Entry 4JUO (X-ray diffraction, 6.53 A resolution (low resolution: residue-level contacts below are approximate; hydrogen-bond / salt-bridge calls are withheld)); this record covers chains C and F of the 6 polymer chains in the assembly.

# Chain C
Molecule: DNA topoisomerase 4 subunit B
From: Streptococcus pneumoniae serotype 4
Notes: EC 5.99.1.3; fragment: ParE
Reference sequence: Q59961 (PARE_STRPN); residues 1-647 here = UniProt positions 1-647
Chain sequence (670 residues; each row starts with the number of its first residue; numbers below 1 keep their minus sign (Met-22 is residue -22)):
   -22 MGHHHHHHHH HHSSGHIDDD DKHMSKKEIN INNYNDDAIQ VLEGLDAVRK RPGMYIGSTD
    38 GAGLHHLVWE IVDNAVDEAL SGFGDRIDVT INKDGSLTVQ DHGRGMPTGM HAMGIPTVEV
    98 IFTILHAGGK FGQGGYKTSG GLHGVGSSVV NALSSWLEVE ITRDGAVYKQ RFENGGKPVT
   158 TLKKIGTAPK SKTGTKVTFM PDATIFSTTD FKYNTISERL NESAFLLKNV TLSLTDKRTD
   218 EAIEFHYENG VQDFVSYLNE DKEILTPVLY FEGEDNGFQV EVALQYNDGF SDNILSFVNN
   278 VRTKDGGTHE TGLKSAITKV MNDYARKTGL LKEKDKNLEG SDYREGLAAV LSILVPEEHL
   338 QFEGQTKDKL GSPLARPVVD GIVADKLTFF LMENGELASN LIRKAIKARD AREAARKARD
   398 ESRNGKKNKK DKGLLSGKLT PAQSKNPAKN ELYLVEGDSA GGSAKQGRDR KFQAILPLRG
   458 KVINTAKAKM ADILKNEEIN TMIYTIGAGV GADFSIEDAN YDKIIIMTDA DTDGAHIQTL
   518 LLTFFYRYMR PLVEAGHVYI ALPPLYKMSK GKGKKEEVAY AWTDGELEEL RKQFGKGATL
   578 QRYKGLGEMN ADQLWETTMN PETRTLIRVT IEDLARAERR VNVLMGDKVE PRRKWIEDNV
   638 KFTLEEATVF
Disordered / not traced: -22 to 23, 59-61, 80-93, 109-118, 226-227, 312-315, 397-415, 539, 545-555, 570-576, 641-647
Differences from the reference sequence: expression tag (-22 to 0); conflict Asp217 (Asn in Q59961), Ile460 (Val in Q59961), Ala644 (Thr in Q59961)
Ion coordination: Mg2+: Asp506, Asp508
Residues lining bound ligands: Levofloxacin (LFX; (3S)-9-fluoro-3-methyl-10-(4-methylpiperazin-1-yl)-7-oxo-2,3-dihydro-7H-[1,4]oxazino[2,3,4-ij]quinoline-6-carboxylic acid): Arg456, Gly457, Glu474
Swiss-Prot annotation at these positions:
  - binding site (ATP): Tyr11, Asn51, Asp78, Gly118 to Ser124, Lys344
  - binding site (Mg(2+)): Glu433, Asp506, Asp508
  - site (Interaction with DNA): Lys458, Asn461, His513, Arg629
What the authors report for this chain:
  - conformationally variable residues (order/disorder transition): Arg400 to Ser413

# Chain F
Molecule: E-site DNA
Sequence (15 nucleotides; row label = number of the first residue in the row):
     1 AGTCATTCAT GACCT
Disordered / not traced: 12-15

# How chain C and chain F interact
Pairs across the interface (14; chain C residue first):
  Lys458(C) - DT7(F)
  Val459(C) - DT7(F)
  Ile460(C) - DT7(F)
  Asn461(C) - DT7(F)
  Asn461(C) - DC8(F)
  Lys464(C) - DC8(F)
  Lys464(C) - DA9(F)
  Asn473(C) - DT6(F)
  His513(C) - DT7(F)
  His513(C) - DC8(F)
  Val626(C) - DA9(F)
  Val626(C) - DT10(F)
  Arg629(C) - DA9(F)
  Arg630(C) - DT10(F)
Other interface residues (no listed pair), chain C (12 interface residues in all): Leu517, Met622

# In short
12 residues of chain C face 5 of chain F across their interface. Chain C binds Levofloxacin. Asp506(C) and
Asp508(C) form the Mg2+ site. From UniProt: 11 ATP-binding residues and 3 Mg2+-binding residues on chain C.
The paper reports conformational variability at Arg400(C).
Chain C is DNA topoisomerase 4 subunit B (Streptococcus pneumoniae serotype 4) and chain F is E-site DNA; the
structure, A low-resolution three-gate structure of topoisomerase IV from Streptococcus pneumoniae in space
group H32, was determined by X-ray diffraction, deposited together with 4I3H.
